1TDZ - chains B and A of the 3 polymer chains in the assembly; structure by X-ray diffraction, 1.80 A resolution.

[Chain B]
Molecule: 14-nt DNA strand
Sequence (14 nucleotides; numbered 1 to 14; the number before each row is that of its first residue):
     1 CTCTTTXTTT CTCG
Modified residues: FOX (((1R,2S,4R)-4-{[2-amino-5-(formylamino)-6-oxo-3,6-dihydropyrimidin-4-yl]amino}-2-hydroxycyclopentyl)methyl 5'-phosphate) at position 7

[Chain A]
Name: formamidopyrimidine-DNA glycosylase
Source organism: Lactococcus lactis
Notes: EC 3.2.2.23
UniProtKB: P42371 (FPG_LACLC); aligned to UniProt positions 1-272 over residues 0-271 (the alignment contains insertions or deletions, so no single offset holds)
Amino-acid sequence (272 residues; each row starts with the number of its first residue; numbering starts at 0):
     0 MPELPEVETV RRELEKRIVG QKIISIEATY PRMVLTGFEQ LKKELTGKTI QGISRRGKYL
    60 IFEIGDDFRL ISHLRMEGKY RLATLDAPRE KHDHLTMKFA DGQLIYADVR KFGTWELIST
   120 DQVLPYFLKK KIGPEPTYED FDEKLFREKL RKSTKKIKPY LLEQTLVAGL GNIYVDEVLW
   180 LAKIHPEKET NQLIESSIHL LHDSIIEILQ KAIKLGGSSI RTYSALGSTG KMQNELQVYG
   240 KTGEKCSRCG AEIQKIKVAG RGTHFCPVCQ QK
Disordered / not traced: 0-1, 220-224
Bound ions: Zn2+: Cys245, Cys248, Cys265, Cys268
UniProt features mapped onto this chain:
  - region: Lys57 to Met75 (DNA-binding)
  - active site: Pro1 (Schiff-base intermediate with DNA), Glu2 (Proton donor), Lys57 (Proton donor)
  - binding site (DNA): His91, Arg109

[How chain B and chain A interact]
Contacting residue pairs - 30 pairs, chain B then chain A:
  DT5(B) - Lys254(A)  phosphate contact
  DT5(B) - Lys256(A)  salt bridge to the phosphate
  DT6(B) - Met75(A)  sugar contact
  DT6(B) - Arg109(A)  base contact
  DT6(B) - Tyr238(A)  phosphate contact
  DT6(B) - Lys254(A)  salt bridge to the phosphate
  DT6(B) - Lys256(A)  salt bridge to the phosphate
  DT6(B) - Gly261(A)  phosphate contact
  FOX_7(B) - Glu2(A)  base contact
  FOX_7(B) - Glu5(A)  base contact
  FOX_7(B) - Met75(A)  sugar contact
  FOX_7(B) - Asn171(A)  base contact
  FOX_7(B) - Ile172(A)  base contact
  FOX_7(B) - Ser217(A)  base contact
  FOX_7(B) - Ser218(A)  base contact
  FOX_7(B) - Ile219(A)  base contact
  FOX_7(B) - Tyr238(A)  base contact
  FOX_7(B) - Arg260(A)  hydrogen bond to the phosphate
  DT8(B) - Glu2(A)  phosphate contact
  DT8(B) - Lys57(A)  salt bridge to the phosphate
  DT8(B) - His72(A)  phosphate contact
  DT8(B) - Arg74(A)  hydrogen bond to the base
  DT8(B) - Met75(A)  phosphate contact
  DT8(B) - Gly170(A)  phosphate contact
  DT8(B) - Asn171(A)  hydrogen bond to the phosphate
  DT8(B) - Arg260(A)  salt bridge to the phosphate
  DT9(B) - Lys57(A)  salt bridge to the phosphate
  DT9(B) - His72(A)  salt bridge to the phosphate
  DT9(B) - Arg74(A)  hydrogen bond to the base
  DT10(B) - Lys129(A)  salt bridge to the phosphate
Also at the interface, not in a pair above, chain A (23 interface residues in all): Tyr58, Phe111, Leu161, Gln163

[Summary]
6 residues of chain B and 23 residues of chain A are in contact, with 4 hydrogen bonds and 8 salt bridges.
Polar pairs include DT8(B)-Arg74(A), DT9(B)-Arg74(A) and FOX_7(B)-Arg260(A). From UniProt: 3 active-site
residues and DNA-binding residues His91(A) and Arg109(A) on chain A.
Chain B is a 14-nt DNA strand and chain A is formamidopyrimidine-DNA glycosylase (Lactococcus lactis); the
structure, Crystal Structure Complex Between the Lactococcus Lactis FPG (Mutm) and a FAPY-dG Containing DNA,
was determined by X-ray diffraction together with 1XC8 from the same study.
